Entry 4IGP (X-ray diffraction, 3.00 A resolution); this record covers chain A.

Chain A:
Molecule: Os05g0196500 protein
Organism: Oryza sativa Japonica Group
UniProtKB: Q53WJ1 (Q53WJ1_ORYSJ); residues 139-498 here = UniProt positions 139-498
Sequence (360 residues; row label = number of the first residue in the row):
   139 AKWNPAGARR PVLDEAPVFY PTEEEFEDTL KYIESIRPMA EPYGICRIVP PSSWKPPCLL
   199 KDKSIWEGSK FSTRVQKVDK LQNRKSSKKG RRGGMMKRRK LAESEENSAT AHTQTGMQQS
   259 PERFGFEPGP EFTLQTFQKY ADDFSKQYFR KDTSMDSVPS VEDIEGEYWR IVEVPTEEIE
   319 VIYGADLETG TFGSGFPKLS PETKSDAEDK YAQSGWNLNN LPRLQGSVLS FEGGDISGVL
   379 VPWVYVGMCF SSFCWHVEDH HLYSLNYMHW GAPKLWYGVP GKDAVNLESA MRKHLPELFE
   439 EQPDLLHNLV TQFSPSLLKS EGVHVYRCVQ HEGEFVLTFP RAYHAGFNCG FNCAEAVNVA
Disordered / not traced: 195-199, 224-261, 288-295, 326-349, 363-377
Bound ions: Fe ion: H394, E396, H482
Curated features (UniProtKB/Swiss-Prot):
  - binding site (Fe cation): H394, E396, H482
  - mutagenesis: Y321 (Y321A: Loss of activity on H3K4me3), G376 (G376A: Loss of activity on H3K4me3/2/1), W381 (W381A: Loss of activity on H3K4me3/2/1), Y383 (Y383A: Loss of activity on H3K4me3/1), H394 (H394A: Loss of activity on H3K4me3/2/1), E396 (E396A: Loss of activity on H3K4me3/2/1), N404 (N404A: No effect on demethylase activity), K412 (K412A: Loss of activity on H3K4me3/2/1), L447 (L447A: Loss of activity on H3K4me3/2/1), H482 (H482Y: Loss of activity on H3K4me3/2/1), A494 (A494S: Loss of activity on H3K4me3/2), N496 (N496A: Loss of activity on H3K4me3)
Reported in the primary citation:
  - mutagenesis - H394A, E396A, H482A: abolished catalytic activity on H3K4me1/2/3
  - mutagenesis - K412A: abolished catalytic activity on H3K4 in all three methylation states
  - mutagenesis - N404A: unchanged catalytic activity
  - mutagenesis - Y321A: decreased catalytic activity on H3K4me1
  - mutagenesis - Y321A: unchanged catalytic activity on H3K4me2 and H3K4me3
  - mutagenesis - N496A: unchanged catalytic activity on H3K4me2/3
  - specificity-determining residues: W381, C392, F437, Q440, L443, H445, L447, V448 (by similarity / conservation)
  - mutagenesis - A494S: abolished catalytic activity on H3K4me1/2
  - mutagenesis - A494S: unchanged catalytic activity on H3K4me3
  - specificity-determining residues: A494
  - mutagenesis - W381A, K412A, L447A: abolished catalytic activity
  - mutagenesis - G376A: decreased catalytic activity
  - mutagenesis - Y383A: decreased catalytic activity on H3K4me2

In short:
The Fe ion site is built by H394, E396 and H482. Curated annotation (UniProt) lists 3 Fe cation-binding
residues and 12 mutagenesis sites. From the paper: H394A, E396A and H482A abolish catalytic activity on
H3K4me1/2/3; specificity determinants W381, C392 and F437 among others; 12 substitutions were tested in all.
Chain A is Os05g0196500 protein (Oryza sativa Japonica Group); the structure, Histone H3 Lysine 4
Demethylating Rice JMJ703 apo enzyme, was determined by X-ray diffraction, deposited together with 4IGO and
4IGQ.
